Entry 3DIF (X-ray diffraction, 2.40 A resolution); this record covers chains A and B.

# Chain A
Molecule: FabOX117 Light Chain Fragment
From: Homo sapiens
Sequence (214 residues; row label = number of the first residue in the row):
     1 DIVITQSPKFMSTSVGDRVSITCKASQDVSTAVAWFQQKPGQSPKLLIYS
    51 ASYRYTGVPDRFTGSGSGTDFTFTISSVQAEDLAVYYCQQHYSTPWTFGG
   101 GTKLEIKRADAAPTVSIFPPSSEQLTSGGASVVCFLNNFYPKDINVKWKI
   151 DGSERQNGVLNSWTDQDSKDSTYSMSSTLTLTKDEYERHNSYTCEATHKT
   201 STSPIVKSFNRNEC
Unresolved in the structure: 214
Disulfides: C23-C88, C134-C194

# Chain B
Molecule: FabOX117 Heavy Chain Fragment
From: Homo sapiens
Sequence (229 residues; row label = number of the first residue in the row):
     1 EVKLQQSGPELVKPGASVKISCKASGYSFTSYYIHWVKQRPGQGLEWIGW
    51 VFPGSGNTKYNEKFKGKATLTADTSSSTAYMQLSSLTSEDSAVYFCARGN
   101 YDRAWFAYWGQGTLVTVSAAKTTPPSVYPLAPGSAAQTNSMVTLGCLVKG
   151 YFPEPVTVTWNSGSLSSGVHTFPAVLQSDLYTLSSSVTVPSSTWPSETVT
   201 CNVAHPASSTKVDKKIVPRDCGKHHHHHH
Unresolved in the structure: 133-139, 219-229
Differences from the reference sequence: expression tag (224-229)
Disulfides: C22-C96, C146-C201

# Chain A / chain B interface
Residue-residue contacts (64; chain A residue first):
  T31(A) with R103(B), hydrogen bond (backbone-side chain)
  F36(A) with F106(B); W109(B)
  Q38(A) with Q39(B), hydrogen bond
  S43(A) with F95(B); W109(B); G110(B)
  P44(A) with W109(B)
  L46(A) with W105(B); F106(B); A107(B), hydrophobic
  Y49(A) with Y101(B), hydrogen bond; R103(B)
  S50(A) with R103(B), hydrogen bond
  Y55(A) with N100(B), hydrogen bond; Y101(B); A107(B)
  T56(A) with Y101(B)
  Y87(A) with Q39(B); L45(B), hydrophobic
  Q89(A) with F106(B)
  H91(A) with W105(B); F106(B)
  T94(A) with W47(B); K59(B)
  P95(A) with W47(B), hydrophobic; N61(B)
  W96(A) with H35(B); W47(B), hydrophobic
  F98(A) with L45(B)
  S116(A) with T143(B)
  F118(A) with L130(B); A131(B); P132(B); T143(B)
  S121(A) with Y128(B); P129(B)
  E123(A) with Y128(B); P129(B); K214(B), salt bridge
  Q124(A) with Y128(B); L147(B); K149(B)
  S127(A) with Y128(B)
  S131(A) with L147(B); K149(B)
  F135(A) with G145(B); F172(B), hydrophobic; S184(B); S186(B)
  N137(A) with F172(B); S186(B), hydrogen bond
  N138(A) with H170(B), hydrogen bond
  L160(A) with V175(B), hydrophobic
  S162(A) with F172(B); P173(B), hydrogen bond (side chain-backbone)
  W163(A) with P173(B)
  T164(A) with T171(B); F172(B)
  S174(A) with H170(B), hydrogen bond; F172(B)
  M175(A) with F172(B)
  S176(A) with F172(B)
  T180(A) with K149(B)
Also at the interface, not in a pair above, chain A (39 interface residues in all): A32, P119, V133, D167
Also at the interface, not in a pair above, chain B (41 interface residues in all): V37, G44, E46, W50, A104, Y108, L144, Q177, S185

# In short
Chain A and chain B form an interface of 39 and 41 residues respectively, with 9 hydrogen bonds and 1 salt
bridge. Among the polar pairs are E123(A)-K214(B), T31(A)-R103(B) and Q38(A)-Q39(B).
Here chain A is FabOX117 Light Chain Fragment and chain B is FabOX117 Heavy Chain Fragment, both from Homo
sapiens. Entry 3DIF (Crystal structure of FabOX117) was determined by X-ray diffraction.
